PDB entry 2MIN | X-ray diffraction, 2.03 A resolution | chains B and D of the 4 polymer chains in the assembly

== Chain B (and D) ==
Molecule: Nitrogenase molybdenum iron protein
Organism: Azotobacter vinelandii
Notes: EC 1.18.6.1; chain D of this document is another copy of the same molecule, construct and numbering; everything in this record applies to it too
Reference sequence: P07329 (NIFK_AZOVI); residues 2-523 here correspond to UniProt positions 1-522 (UniProt number = residue number - 1)
Chain sequence (522 residues; each row starts with the number of its first residue):
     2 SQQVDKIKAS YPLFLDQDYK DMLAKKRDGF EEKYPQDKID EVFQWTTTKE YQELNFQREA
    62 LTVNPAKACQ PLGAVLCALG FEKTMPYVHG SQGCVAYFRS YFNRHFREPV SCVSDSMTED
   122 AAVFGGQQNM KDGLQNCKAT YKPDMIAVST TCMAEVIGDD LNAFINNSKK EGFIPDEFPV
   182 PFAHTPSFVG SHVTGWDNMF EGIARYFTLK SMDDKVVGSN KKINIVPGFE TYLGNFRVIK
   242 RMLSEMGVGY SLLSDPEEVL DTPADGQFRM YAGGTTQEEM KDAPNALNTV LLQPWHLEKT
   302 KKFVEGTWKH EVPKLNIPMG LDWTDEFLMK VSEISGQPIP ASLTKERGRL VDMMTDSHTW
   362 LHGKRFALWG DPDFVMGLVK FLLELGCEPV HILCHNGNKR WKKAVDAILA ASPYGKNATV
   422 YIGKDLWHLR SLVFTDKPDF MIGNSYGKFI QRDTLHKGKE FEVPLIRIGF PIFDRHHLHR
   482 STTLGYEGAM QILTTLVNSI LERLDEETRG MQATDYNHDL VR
Ion coordination: fe(8)-S(7) cluster Fe: Cys70, Cys95, Cys153, Ser188 (shared with 3 residues of chain A); Ca2+ site 1: Arg108, Glu109 (shared with Asp353(D), Asp357(D) of chain D); Ca2+ site 2: Asp353, Asp357 (shared with Arg108(D), Glu109(D) of chain D)
Ligand contacts: fe(8)-S(7) cluster (CLF): Cys70, Pro72, Ser92, Gly94, Cys95, Tyr98, Phe99, Thr152, Cys153, Ser188

== Interface between chain B and chain D ==
Pairs across the interface (134):
  Ser11(B) - Tyr517(D)  hydrogen bond (backbone-side chain)
  Ser11(B) - Asn518(D)  hydrogen bond
  Tyr12(B) - Glu508(D)  hydrogen bond
  Tyr12(B) - Thr509(D)
  Tyr12(B) - Thr515(D)
  Tyr12(B) - Tyr517(D)
  Tyr12(B) - Asn518(D)
  Phe15(B) - Tyr517(D)
  Leu16(B) - Ala514(D)
  Leu16(B) - Tyr517(D)
  Lys34(B) - Gln513(D)
  Gln37(B) - Gln513(D)  hydrogen bond
  Arg105(B) - Val522(D)
  Arg108(B) - Asp357(D)
  Arg108(B) - Arg523(D)  hydrogen bond (side chain-backbone)
  Glu109(B) - Asp353(D)
  Arg238(B) - Arg350(D)
  Glu259(B) - Lys346(D)  salt bridge
  Glu259(B) - Arg350(D)  salt bridge
  Asp262(B) - Arg350(D)  salt bridge
  Thr263(B) - Asp353(D)
  Pro264(B) - Lys346(D)
  Pro264(B) - Gly349(D)
  Ala265(B) - Gly349(D)  hydrogen bond (backbone-backbone)
  Ala265(B) - Val352(D)
  Ala265(B) - Asp353(D)
  Lys346(B) - Pro264(D)
  Gly349(B) - Pro264(D)
  Gly349(B) - Ala265(D)  hydrogen bond (backbone-backbone)
  Arg350(B) - Arg238(D)
  Arg350(B) - Glu259(D)  salt bridge
  Arg350(B) - Asp262(D)  salt bridge
  Val352(B) - Ala265(D)
  Asp353(B) - Glu109(D)
  Asp353(B) - Thr263(D)
  Asp353(B) - Ala265(D)
  Met354(B) - His478(D)
  Met354(B) - Arg481(D)
  Asp357(B) - Arg108(D)
  Asp357(B) - His477(D)
  Asp357(B) - His478(D)
  Ser358(B) - His477(D)  hydrogen bond
  Ser358(B) - His478(D)  hydrogen bond
  Trp361(B) - His477(D)
  Ser446(B) - Leu521(D)
  Tyr447(B) - Leu521(D)  hydrophobic
  Lys449(B) - Asp506(D)  salt bridge
  Lys449(B) - His519(D)
  Lys449(B) - Asp520(D)  hydrogen bond (side chain-backbone)
  Phe450(B) - His519(D)
  Phe450(B) - Leu521(D)  hydrophobic
  Gln452(B) - Arg510(D)
  Arg453(B) - Arg510(D)
  Arg453(B) - Met512(D)
  Arg453(B) - Asp516(D)  salt bridge
  Asp454(B) - Met512(D)
  Leu456(B) - Arg510(D)
  His457(B) - Met512(D)
  Glu463(B) - Arg510(D)  salt bridge
  Arg468(B) - Asp506(D)  salt bridge
  Phe474(B) - Leu521(D)
  Phe474(B) - Val522(D)
  Phe474(B) - Arg523(D)  hydrogen bond (backbone-backbone)
  Asp475(B) - Leu502(D)
  Asp475(B) - Asp506(D)
  Asp475(B) - Leu521(D)
  Asp475(B) - Arg523(D)
  Arg476(B) - Asn499(D)
  Arg476(B) - Leu502(D)
  Arg476(B) - Glu503(D)  salt bridge
  Arg476(B) - Asp506(D)  salt bridge
  His477(B) - Asp357(D)
  His477(B) - Ser358(D)  hydrogen bond
  His477(B) - Trp361(D)
  His477(B) - Thr495(D)
  His477(B) - Val498(D)
  His477(B) - Asn499(D)
  His477(B) - Leu502(D)
  His477(B) - Arg523(D)  hydrogen bond (side chain-backbone)
  His478(B) - Met354(D)
  His478(B) - Asp357(D)  salt bridge
  His478(B) - Ser358(D)  hydrogen bond
  His478(B) - Leu494(D)
  Leu479(B) - Asn499(D)
  Arg481(B) - Met354(D)
  Met491(B) - Arg481(D)
  Leu494(B) - His478(D)
  Thr495(B) - His477(D)
  Val498(B) - His477(D)
  Asn499(B) - Arg476(D)
  Asn499(B) - His477(D)
  Asn499(B) - Leu479(D)
  Leu502(B) - Asp475(D)
  Leu502(B) - Arg476(D)
  Leu502(B) - His477(D)
  Glu503(B) - Arg476(D)  salt bridge
  Asp506(B) - Lys449(D)  salt bridge
  Asp506(B) - Arg468(D)  salt bridge
  Asp506(B) - Asp475(D)
  Asp506(B) - Arg476(D)  salt bridge
  Glu507(B) - Glu507(D)
  Glu508(B) - Tyr12(D)  hydrogen bond
  Thr509(B) - Tyr12(D)
  Arg510(B) - Gln452(D)
  Arg510(B) - Arg453(D)
  Arg510(B) - Leu456(D)
  Arg510(B) - Glu463(D)  salt bridge
  Met512(B) - Arg453(D)
  Met512(B) - Asp454(D)
  Met512(B) - His457(D)
  Gln513(B) - Lys34(D)  hydrogen bond
  Gln513(B) - Gln37(D)
  Ala514(B) - Leu16(D)
  Thr515(B) - Tyr12(D)
  Asp516(B) - Arg453(D)  salt bridge
  Tyr517(B) - Ser11(D)  hydrogen bond (side chain-backbone)
  Tyr517(B) - Tyr12(D)
  Tyr517(B) - Phe15(D)
  Asn518(B) - Ser11(D)  hydrogen bond
  Asn518(B) - Tyr12(D)
  His519(B) - Lys449(D)
  His519(B) - Phe450(D)
  Asp520(B) - Lys449(D)  hydrogen bond (backbone-side chain)
  Leu521(B) - Ser446(D)
  Leu521(B) - Tyr447(D)  hydrophobic
  Leu521(B) - Lys449(D)
  Leu521(B) - Phe450(D)  hydrophobic
  Leu521(B) - Phe474(D)
  Leu521(B) - Asp475(D)  hydrogen bond (backbone-backbone)
  Val522(B) - Arg105(D)
  Val522(B) - Phe474(D)  hydrophobic
  Arg523(B) - Arg108(D)  hydrogen bond (backbone-side chain)
  Arg523(B) - Phe474(D)  hydrogen bond (backbone-backbone)
  Arg523(B) - His477(D)  hydrogen bond (backbone-side chain)
Other interface residues (no listed pair), chain B (69 interface residues in all): Pro13, Phe44, Leu505
Other interface residues (no listed pair), chain D (69 interface residues in all): Pro13, Phe44, Met491, Leu505

== Summary ==
The chain B/chain D interface involves 69 residues from each chain, with 23 hydrogen bonds and 18 salt
bridges. Polar contacts include Glu259(B)-Lys346(D), Glu259(B)-Arg350(D) and Asp262(B)-Arg350(D). Chain B
binds fe(8)-S(7) cluster. The fe(8)-S(7) cluster Fe site is built by Cys70(B), Cys95(B), Cys153(B) and
Ser188(B).
Chain B and chain D are both Nitrogenase molybdenum iron protein (Azotobacter vinelandii); the structure,
Nitrogenase mofe protein from azotobacter vinelandii, oxidized state, was determined by X-ray diffraction,
deposited together with 3MIN.
